Entry 4LF5 (X-ray diffraction, 3.75 A resolution); this record covers chains A and E of the 21 polymer chains in the assembly.

Chain A:
Molecule: 16S rRNA
Organism: Thermus thermophilus
Sequence (1522 nucleotides; numbered 0 to 1544 plus 20 insertion-coded residues; 43 numbers in that range are skipped by the numbering (no residue carries them; nothing is unmodelled there); the number before each row is that of its first residue; a row labelled like 190A-190L holds insertion residues (190A, then the next letters in order); numbering starts at 0):
     0 UUUGUUGGAG AGUUUGAUCC UGGCUCAGGG UGAACGCUGG CGGCGUGCCU AAGACAUGCA
    60 AGUCGUGCGG G
    73 CCGCGGGGUU UU
    88 ACUCCG
    95 UGGUC
   101 AGCGGCGGAC GGGUGAGUAA CGCGUGGGU
  129A G
   130 ACCUACCCGG AAGAGGGGGA CAACCCGGGG AAACUCGGGC UAAUCCCCCA UGUGGACCCG
   190 C
190A-190L CCCUUGGGGUGU
   191 GUCCAAAGGG CUUU
   216 GCCCGCUUCC GGAUGGGCCC GCGUCCCAUC AGCUAGUUGG UGGGGUAAUG GCCCACCAAG
   276 GCGACGACGG GUAGCCGGUC UGAGAGGAUG GCCGGCCACA GGGGCACUGA GACACGGGCC
   336 CCACUCCUAC GGGAGGCAGC AGUUAGGAAU CUUCCGCAAU GGGCGCAAGC CUGACGGAGC
   396 GACGCCGCUU GGAGGAAGAA GCCCUUCGGG GUGUAAACUC CUGAA
   442 CCCGGGACGA AACCCCCGAC GA
   474 GGGGACUGAC GGUACCGGG
   494 GUAAUAGCGC CGGCCAACUC CGUGCCAGCA GCCGCGGUAA UACGGAGGGC GCGAGCGUUA
   554 CCCGGAUUCA CUGGGCGUAA AGGGCGUGUA GGCGGCCUGG GGCGUCCCAU GUGAAAGACC
   614 ACGGCUCAAC CGUGGGGGAG CGUGGGAUAC GCUCAGGCUA GACGGUGGGA GAGGGUGGUG
   674 GAAUUCCCGG AGUAGCGGUG AAAUGCGCAG AUACCGGGAG GAACGCCGAU GGCGAAGGCA
   734 GCCACCUGGU CCACCCGUGA CGCUGAGGCG CGAAAGCGUG GGGAGCAAAC CGGAUUAGAU
   794 ACCCGGGUAG UCCACGCCCU AAACGAUGCG CGCUAGGUCU CUGGGUCU
   848 CCUGGGGGCC GAAGCUAACG CGUUAAGCGC GCCGCCUGGG GAGUACGGCC GCAAGGCUGA
   908 AACUCAAAGG AAUUGACGGG GGCCCGCACA AGCGGUGGAG CAUGUGGUUU AAUUCGAAGX
   968 AACGCGAAGA ACCUUACCAG GCCUUGACAU GCUAGG
 1003A G
  1004 AACCCGGGUG AAAGCCUGGG GUGCCCC
1030A-1030D GCGA
  1031 GGGGAGCCCU AGCACAGGUG CUGCAUGGCC GUCGUCAGCU CGUGCCGUGA GGUGUUGGGU
  1091 UAAGUCCCGC AACGAGCGCA ACCCCCGCCG UUAGUUGCCA GCGGUUCGGC CGGGCACUCU
  1151 AACGGGACUG CCCGCGAAA
  1171 GCGGGAGGAA GGAGGGGACG ACGUCUGGUC AGCAUGGCCC UUACGGCCUG GGCGACACAC
  1231 GUGCUACAAU GCCCACUACA AAGCGAUGCC ACCCGGCAAC GGGGAGCUAA UCGCAAAAAG
  1291 GUGGGCCCAG UUCGGAUUGG GGUCUGCAAC CCGACCCCAU GAAGCCGGAA UCGCUAGUAA
  1351 UCGCGGAUCA G
 1361A C
  1362 CAUGCCGCGG UGAAUACGUU CCCGGGCCUU GUACACACXG CCXGUXACGC CAUGGGAGCG
  1422 GGCUCUACCC GAAGUCGCCG GG
  1446 AGCCUACGGG
  1459 CAGGCGCCGA GGGUAGGGCC CGUGACUGGG GCGAAGUCGU AACAAGGUAG CUGUACCGGA
  1519 AGGUGCGGCU GGAU
 1532A C
  1533 CA
  1536 CUCCUUUCU
Unresolved in the structure: 0-4, 1532A, 1536-1538
Construct notes: conflict C1533 (A2157 in M26923.1), A1534 (C2158 in M26923.1)
Modified residues: PSU (pseudouridine-5'-monophosphate) at position 516, 7MG (7N-methyl-8-hydroguanosine-5'-monophosphate) at position 527, M2G (N2-dimethylguanosine-5'-monophosphate) at position 966, 5MC (5-methylcytidine-5'-monophosphate) at position 967, 2MG (2N-methylguanosine-5'-monophosphate) at position 1207, 5MC (5-methylcytidine-5'-monophosphate) at position 1400, 4OC (4n,o2'-methylcytidine-5'-monophosphate) at position 1402, 5MC (5-methylcytidine-5'-monophosphate) at position 1404, 5MC (5-methylcytidine-5'-monophosphate) at position 1407, UR3 (3-methyluridine-5'-monophoshate) at position 1498, PSU (pseudouridine-5'-monophosphate) at position 1540, PSU (pseudouridine-5'-monophosphate) at position 1541
Bound ions: Mg2+ site 1: U12, G22; Mg2+ site 2 near G21 (its only coordinating residue here); Mg2+ site 3: G61, U62, G105; Mg2+ site 4: C89, U90; Mg2+ site 5 near G107 (its only coordinating residue here); Mg2+ site 6: A116, G117, G289; Mg2+ site 7: C121, G124, U125, G236; Mg2+ site 8 near G183 (its only coordinating residue here); Mg2+ site 9 near A195 (its only coordinating residue here); Mg2+ site 10 near U264 (its only coordinating residue here); Mg2+ site 11: G266, C267, C268; Mg2+ site 12 near C280 (its only coordinating residue here); 6 more K+ sites not listed; 57 more Mg2+ sites not listed
Small-molecule neighbours: hygromycin b (HYG): 5MC_1404, G1405, U1406, 5MC_1407, G1494, U1495, C1496, G1497, UR3_1498, C1543, U1544

Chain E:
Molecule: ribosomal protein S5
Organism: Thermus thermophilus
Reference sequence: Q5SHQ5 (RS5_THET8); residues 1-162 here = UniProt positions 1-162
Chain sequence (162 residues; numbered 1 to 162; the number before each row is that of its first residue):
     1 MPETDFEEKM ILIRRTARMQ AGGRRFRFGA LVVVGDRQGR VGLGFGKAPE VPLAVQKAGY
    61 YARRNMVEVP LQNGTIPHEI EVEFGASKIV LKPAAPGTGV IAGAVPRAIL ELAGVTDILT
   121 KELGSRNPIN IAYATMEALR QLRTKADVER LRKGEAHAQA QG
Unresolved in the structure: 1-4, 156-162

Chain A / chain E interface:
Residue-residue contacts (77):
  U5(A) with Ala95(E), base contact
  G6(A) with Ala94(E), base contact; Ala95(E), hydrogen bond to the base; Thr98(E), hydrogen bond to the base; Leu119(E), sugar contact
  G7(A) with Lys92(E), base contact; Leu119(E), sugar contact; Thr120(E), hydrogen bond to the sugar; Lys121(E), base contact
  A8(A) with Ile101(E), sugar contact; Ala102(E), hydrogen bond to the sugar; Gly103(E), sugar contact; Arg107(E), base contact; Thr120(E), sugar contact
  G9(A) with Lys121(E), salt bridge to the phosphate; Glu122(E), hydrogen bond to the phosphate; Arg126(E), hydrogen bond to the phosphate
  A10(A) with Arg126(E), phosphate contact
  G15(A) with Ala17(E), hydrogen bond to the base; Arg18(E), base contact; Met19(E), sugar contact; Arg24(E), hydrogen bond to the sugar
  A16(A) with Thr16(E), hydrogen bond to the sugar; Ala17(E), sugar contact
  U17(A) with Arg14(E), phosphate contact
  C18(A) with Arg14(E), salt bridge to the phosphate; Asn127(E), hydrogen bond to the phosphate; Asn130(E), phosphate contact
  C19(A) with Ala86(E), phosphate contact; Ser125(E), hydrogen bond to the phosphate; Asn127(E), phosphate contact; Asn130(E), hydrogen bond to the phosphate
  U20(A) with Ala86(E), phosphate contact; Ser125(E), phosphate contact
  G558(A) with Lys121(E), phosphate contact
  A559(A) with Lys121(E), salt bridge to the phosphate; Arg126(E), salt bridge to the phosphate
  U560(A) with Leu123(E), base contact
  A864(A) with Gly85(E), phosphate contact
  U921(A) with Arg18(E), sugar contact; Met19(E), hydrogen bond to the sugar
  G922(A) with Met19(E), sugar contact; Gln20(E), sugar contact; Ala21(E), hydrogen bond to the sugar
  A923(A) with Ala21(E), phosphate contact
  C1069(A) with Gln20(E), hydrogen bond to the phosphate; Arg25(E), hydrogen bond to the phosphate
  U1070(A) with Arg18(E), salt bridge to the phosphate; Gln20(E), phosphate contact; Arg25(E), salt bridge to the phosphate
  C1071(A) with Pro49(E), phosphate contact
  G1072(A) with Pro49(E), phosphate contact; Leu53(E), phosphate contact
  U1073(A) with Lys57(E), salt bridge to the phosphate
  G1074(A) with Tyr60(E), hydrogen bond to the phosphate; Tyr61(E), hydrogen bond to the phosphate
  U1078(A) with Phe84(E), sugar contact; Ile129(E), sugar contact; Asn130(E), hydrogen bond to the sugar; Tyr133(E), phosphate contact
  G1079(A) with Arg14(E), hydrogen bond to the phosphate; Tyr133(E), hydrogen bond to the phosphate
  A1080(A) with Arg14(E), salt bridge to the phosphate; Thr16(E), hydrogen bond to the phosphate; Phe45(E), phosphate contact; Lys47(E), phosphate contact
  G1081(A) with Thr16(E), hydrogen bond to the phosphate; Arg18(E), phosphate contact; Arg27(E), phosphate contact; Lys47(E), hydrogen bond to the base
  C1192(A) with Arg25(E), hydrogen bond to the base
  G1193(A) with Gly22(E), sugar contact
  U1194(A) with Gly22(E), sugar contact
  A1396(A) with Met19(E), base contact
  C1397(A) with Arg24(E), salt bridge to the phosphate
  A1398(A) with Gly22(E), base contact; Gly23(E), base contact
Other interface residues (no listed pair), chain A (36 interface residues in all): G1082
Other interface residues (no listed pair), chain E (46 interface residues in all): Arg15, Ala48, Ser87, Lys88, Pro93

In short:
36 residues of chain A and 46 residues of chain E are in contact; the contacts include 25 hydrogen bonds and 9
salt bridges. Among the polar pairs are G6(A)-Ala95(E), G6(A)-Thr98(E) and G15(A)-Ala17(E). Ligands of chain
A: hygromycin b.
Here chain A is 16S rRNA and chain E is ribosomal protein S5, both from Thermus thermophilus. Entry 4LF5
(Crystal Structure of 30S ribosomal subunit from Thermus thermophilus) was determined by X-ray diffraction.
